PDB entry 5MP9 | electron microscopy, 4.10 A resolution (low resolution: residue-level contacts below are approximate; hydrogen-bond / salt-bridge calls are withheld) | chains L and M of the 34 polymer chains in the assembly

[Chain L]
Name: 26S protease subunit RPT4
Source organism: Saccharomyces cerevisiae (strain ATCC 204508 / S288c)
UniProtKB: P53549 (PRS10_YEAST); numbering as in UniProt (aligned over 1-437)
Chain sequence (437 residues; numbered 1 to 437; the number before each row is that of its first residue):
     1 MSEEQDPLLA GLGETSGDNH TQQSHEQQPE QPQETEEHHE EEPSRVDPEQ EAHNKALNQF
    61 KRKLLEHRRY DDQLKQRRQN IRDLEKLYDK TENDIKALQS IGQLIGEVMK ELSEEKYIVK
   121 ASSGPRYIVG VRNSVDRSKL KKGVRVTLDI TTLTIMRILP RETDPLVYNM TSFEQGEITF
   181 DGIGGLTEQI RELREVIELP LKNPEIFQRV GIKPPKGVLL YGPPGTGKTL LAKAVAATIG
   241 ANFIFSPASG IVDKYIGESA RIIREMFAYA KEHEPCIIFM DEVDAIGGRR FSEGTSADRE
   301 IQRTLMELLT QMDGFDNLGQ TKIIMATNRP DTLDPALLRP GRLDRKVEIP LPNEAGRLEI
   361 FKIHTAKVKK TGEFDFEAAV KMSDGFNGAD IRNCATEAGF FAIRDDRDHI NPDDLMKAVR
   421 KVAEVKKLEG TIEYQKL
Disordered / not traced: 1-48, 437
Small-molecule neighbours: ATP (adenosine-5'-triphosphate): Gly182, Gly184, Leu186, Pro224, Gly225, Thr226, Gly227, Lys228, Thr229, Leu230, Glu282, Asn328, Ile360, His364, Gly388, Ala389, Arg392
Swiss-Prot annotation at these positions:
  - binding site (ATP): Gly222 to Thr229
  - modified residue: Ser2 (N-acetylserine)

[Chain M]
Name: 26S protease regulatory subunit 6A
Source organism: Saccharomyces cerevisiae (strain ATCC 204508 / S288c)
UniProtKB: P33297 (PRS6A_YEAST); residues 1-434 here = UniProt positions 1-434
Chain sequence (434 residues; row label = number of the first residue in the row):
     1 MATLEELDAQ TLPGDDELDQ EILNLSTQEL QTRAKLLDNE IRIFRSELQR LSHENNVMLE
    61 KIKDNKEKIK NNRQLPYLVA NVVEVMDMNE IEDKENSEST TQGGNVNLDN TAVGKAAVVK
   121 TSSRQTVFLP MVGLVDPDKL KPNDLVGVNK DSYLILDTLP SEFDSRVKAM EVDEKPTETY
   181 SDVGGLDKQI EELVEAIVLP MKRADKFKDM GIRAPKGALM YGPPGTGKTL LARACAAQTN
   241 ATFLKLAAPQ LVQMYIGEGA KLVRDAFALA KEKAPTIIFI DELDAIGTKR FDSEKSGDRE
   301 VQRTMLELLN QLDGFSSDDR VKVLAATNRV DVLDPALLRS GRLDRKIEFP LPSEDSRAQI
   361 LQIHSRKMTT DDDINWQELA RSTDEFNGAQ LKAVTVEAGM IALRNGQSSV KHEDFVEGIS
   421 EVQARKSKSV SFYA
Disordered / not traced: 1-26, 88-114
Small-molecule neighbours:
  - ATP (adenosine-5'-triphosphate), molecule 1: Asp182, Val183, Gly184, Leu186, Pro223, Pro224, Gly225, Thr226, Gly227, Lys228, Thr229, Leu230, Glu282, Asn328, Ile360, Ile363, His364, Gly388, Ala389, Lys392
  - ATP, molecule 2: Arg213, Asp313, Arg339, Arg342
Swiss-Prot annotation at these positions:
  - binding site (ATP): Gly222 to Thr229
  - modified residue: Ala2 (N-acetylalanine), Tyr180 (Phosphotyrosine)

[Interface between chain L and chain M]
Pairs across the interface (142):
  His53(L) - Thr27(M)
  His53(L) - Gln31(M)
  Leu57(L) - Leu30(M)
  Phe60(L) - Ala34(M)
  Phe60(L) - Leu37(M)
  Phe60(L) - Asp38(M)
  Lys63(L) - Leu37(M)
  Lys63(L) - Asp38(M)
  His67(L) - Leu37(M)
  His67(L) - Glu40(M)
  His67(L) - Ile41(M)
  His67(L) - Phe44(M)
  Tyr70(L) - Phe44(M)
  Tyr70(L) - Arg45(M)
  Tyr70(L) - Leu48(M)
  Asp71(L) - Phe44(M)
  Gln73(L) - Leu48(M)
  Leu74(L) - Phe44(M)
  Leu74(L) - Glu47(M)
  Leu74(L) - Leu48(M)
  Leu74(L) - Leu51(M)
  Arg77(L) - Ser52(M)
  Asn80(L) - Asn55(M)
  Ile81(L) - Leu51(M)
  Ile81(L) - Glu54(M)
  Ile81(L) - Asn55(M)
  Leu84(L) - Asn55(M)
  Leu84(L) - Met58(M)
  Leu84(L) - Leu59(M)
  Tyr88(L) - Lys61(M)
  Tyr88(L) - Asn65(M)
  Lys90(L) - Leu134(M)
  Lys90(L) - Asp136(M)
  Thr91(L) - Asn65(M)
  Glu92(L) - Asn65(M)
  Asn93(L) - Gly133(M)
  Asp94(L) - Ile69(M)
  Asp94(L) - Val132(M)
  Asp94(L) - Leu134(M)
  Ile95(L) - Asn65(M)
  Ile95(L) - Lys68(M)
  Ala97(L) - Leu154(M)
  Leu98(L) - Asn72(M)
  Ser100(L) - Pro130(M)
  Ser100(L) - Leu154(M)
  Ile101(L) - Ser152(M)
  Gly102(L) - Phe128(M)
  Gly102(L) - Tyr153(M)
  Gln103(L) - Thr126(M)
  Gln103(L) - Val127(M)
  Gln103(L) - Phe128(M)
  Leu104(L) - Gln125(M)
  Leu104(L) - Thr126(M)
  Ile105(L) - Val118(M)
  Ile105(L) - Thr126(M)
  Ile105(L) - Phe128(M)
  Ser122(L) - Thr126(M)
  Ser123(L) - Gln125(M)
  Arg157(L) - Phe128(M)
  Pro160(L) - Met86(M)
  Glu162(L) - Val83(M)
  Glu162(L) - Val118(M)
  Thr163(L) - Val83(M)
  Thr163(L) - Glu84(M)
  Pro165(L) - Val83(M)
  Pro165(L) - Asn143(M)
  Tyr168(L) - Pro142(M)
  Asn169(L) - Asn143(M)
  Gly225(L) - Arg339(M)
  Phe245(L) - Phe315(M)
  Pro247(L) - Asn310(M)
  Ser249(L) - Glu307(M)
  Gly250(L) - Arg264(M)
  Gly250(L) - Glu307(M)
  Asp253(L) - Ile256(M)
  Asp253(L) - Lys261(M)
  Lys254(L) - Tyr255(M)
  Lys254(L) - Ile256(M)
  Lys254(L) - Lys261(M)
  Glu282(L) - Leu306(M)
  Glu282(L) - Asn310(M)
  Asp284(L) - Lys289(M)
  Asp284(L) - Arg299(M)
  Ala285(L) - Leu306(M)
  Gly288(L) - Arg299(M)
  Arg289(L) - Asp292(M)
  Arg289(L) - Glu294(M)
  Arg289(L) - Arg299(M)
  Arg290(L) - Glu294(M)
  Phe291(L) - Ser293(M)
  Phe291(L) - Glu294(M)
  Phe291(L) - Ser296(M)
  Phe291(L) - Gly297(M)
  Phe291(L) - Arg299(M)
  Glu293(L) - Glu294(M)
  Glu293(L) - Lys295(M)
  Ser296(L) - Ile256(M)
  Ala297(L) - Ile256(M)
  Ala297(L) - Glu300(M)
  Asp298(L) - Asp298(M)
  Asp298(L) - Arg299(M)
  Ile301(L) - Arg303(M)
  Asn328(L) - Lys289(M)
  Asn328(L) - Ala336(M)
  Thr332(L) - Phe291(M)
  Thr332(L) - Asp292(M)
  Thr332(L) - Arg299(M)
  Val368(L) - Met210(M)
  Val368(L) - Gly211(M)
  Val368(L) - Ile212(M)
  Lys369(L) - Asp209(M)
  Lys369(L) - Met210(M)
  Asn387(L) - Arg339(M)
  Ala389(L) - Arg213(M)
  Ala389(L) - Arg339(M)
  Ala389(L) - Ser340(M)
  Asp390(L) - Ser340(M)
  Arg392(L) - Arg213(M)
  Asn393(L) - Arg213(M)
  Asn393(L) - Ser340(M)
  Asn393(L) - Asp344(M)
  Ala395(L) - Ile212(M)
  Thr396(L) - Arg213(M)
  Glu397(L) - Arg345(M)
  Phe400(L) - Glu195(M)
  Phe400(L) - Phe207(M)
  Phe400(L) - Pro215(M)
  Phe400(L) - Arg345(M)
  Ala402(L) - Met210(M)
  Ile403(L) - Lys206(M)
  Arg404(L) - Glu191(M)
  Arg407(L) - Met210(M)
  Asp408(L) - Met210(M)
  Lys421(L) - Glu192(M)
  Glu429(L) - Tyr221(M)
  Glu429(L) - Val330(M)
  Glu429(L) - Leu338(M)
  Glu429(L) - Lys346(M)
  Thr431(L) - Arg290(M)
  Thr431(L) - Pro335(M)
  Glu433(L) - Arg290(M)
  Glu433(L) - Pro335(M)
Interface residues without a listed pair, chain L (98 interface residues in all): Leu64, Glu66, Arg78, Glu85, Thr147, Leu159, Asp164, Glu174, Pro224, Thr229, Lys233, Val252, Gly294, Glu300, Arg329, Gly399, His409, Val425, Lys426, Ile432
Interface residues without a listed pair, chain M (92 interface residues in all): Ile62, Arg124, Leu129, Leu199, Gly257, Glu258, Ala260, Leu309, Asp313

[Summary]
98 residues of chain L face 92 of chain M across their interface. One ATP molecule is bound between chain L
and chain M. Chain M binds ATP. UniProt lists 8 ATP-binding residues on chain L; 8 ATP-binding residues on
chain M.
Chain L is 26S protease subunit RPT4 and chain M is 26S protease regulatory subunit 6A, both from
Saccharomyces cerevisiae (strain ATCC 204508 / S288c); the structure, 26S proteasome in presence of ATP (s1),
was determined by electron microscopy together with 5MPA, 5MPB, 5MPC, 5MPD and 5MPE from the same study.
